3GZ6 - chains A and C of the 4 polymer chains in the assembly; structure by X-ray diffraction, 2.90 A resolution.

[Chain A]
Name: MutT/nudix family protein
From: Shewanella oneidensis
Reference sequence: Q8EFJ3 (Q8EFJ3_SHEON); residues 1-237 here = UniProt positions 1-237
Amino-acid sequence (240 residues; numbered -2 to 237; the number before each row is that of its first residue; numbers below 1 keep their minus sign (Gly-2 is residue -2)):
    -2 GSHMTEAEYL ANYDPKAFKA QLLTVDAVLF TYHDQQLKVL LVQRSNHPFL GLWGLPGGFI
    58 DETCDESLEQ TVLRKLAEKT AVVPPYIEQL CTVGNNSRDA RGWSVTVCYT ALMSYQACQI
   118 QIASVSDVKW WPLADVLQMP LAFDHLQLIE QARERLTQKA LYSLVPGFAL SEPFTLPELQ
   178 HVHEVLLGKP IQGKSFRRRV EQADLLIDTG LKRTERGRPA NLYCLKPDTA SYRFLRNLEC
Unresolved in the structure: -2 to 17, 237
Differences from the reference sequence: expression tag (-2 to 0)
What the authors report for this chain:
  - binding site for the 27-nt DNA strand (chain C): Gln189, Lys191, Ser192, Arg194, Arg195, Arg196, Arg213, Arg215, Arg233
  - specificity-determining residues: Gln189, Lys191, Ser192, Arg195 (by similarity / conservation)

[Chain C]
Molecule: 27-nt DNA strand
Sequence (27 nucleotides; each row starts with the number of its first residue):
     1 GTAATAGTGT CTTAAAGACA CTATTAC

[Chain A / chain C interface]
Contacting residue pairs (23):
  Pro174(A) with DA6(C), phosphate contact; DG7(C), phosphate contact
  Lys191(A) with DT8(C), sugar contact; DG9(C), hydrogen bond to the base; DT10(C), base contact
  Arg194(A) with DA6(C), sugar contact; DG7(C), salt bridge to the phosphate; DT8(C), salt bridge to the phosphate
  Arg195(A) with DT10(C), base contact
  Glu212(A) with DT5(C), sugar contact
  Arg213(A) with DA4(C), phosphate contact; DT5(C), salt bridge to the phosphate
  Gly214(A) with DA4(C), base contact; DT5(C), sugar contact
  Arg215(A) with DA4(C), base contact; DT5(C), hydrogen bond to the base; DA6(C), hydrogen bond to the base; DG7(C), sugar contact
  Pro216(A) with DA6(C), phosphate contact
  Ala217(A) with DA6(C), phosphate contact; DG7(C), phosphate contact
  Asn218(A) with DG7(C), hydrogen bond to the phosphate
  Arg233(A) with DA14(C), base contact
Also at the interface, not in a pair above, chain A (13 interface residues in all): Leu173
Also at the interface, not in a pair above, chain C (9 interface residues in all): DA15

[Overview]
13 residues of chain A and 9 residues of chain C are in contact, with 4 hydrogen bonds and 3 salt bridges.
Among the polar pairs are Lys191(A)-DG9(C), Arg215(A)-DT5(C) and Arg215(A)-DA6(C). From the paper: a binding
site for the 27-nt DNA strand (chain C) at Gln189(A), Lys191(A) and Ser192(A) among others; specificity
determinants Gln189(A), Lys191(A) and Ser192(A) among others.
Here chain A is MutT/nudix family protein (Shewanella oneidensis) and chain C is a 27-nt DNA strand. Entry
3GZ6 (Crystal structure of Shewanella oneidensis NrtR complexed with a 27mer DNA) was determined by X-ray
diffraction, deposited together with 3GZ5 and 3GZ8.
